PDB entry 7R5S | electron microscopy, 2.83 A resolution | chains P and U of the 17 polymer chains in the assembly

== Chain P ==
Name: Centromere protein P
Source organism: Homo sapiens
Reference sequence: Q6IPU0 (CENPP_HUMAN); numbering as in UniProt (aligned over 1-288)
Chain sequence (288 residues; numbered 1 to 288; the number before each row is that of its first residue):
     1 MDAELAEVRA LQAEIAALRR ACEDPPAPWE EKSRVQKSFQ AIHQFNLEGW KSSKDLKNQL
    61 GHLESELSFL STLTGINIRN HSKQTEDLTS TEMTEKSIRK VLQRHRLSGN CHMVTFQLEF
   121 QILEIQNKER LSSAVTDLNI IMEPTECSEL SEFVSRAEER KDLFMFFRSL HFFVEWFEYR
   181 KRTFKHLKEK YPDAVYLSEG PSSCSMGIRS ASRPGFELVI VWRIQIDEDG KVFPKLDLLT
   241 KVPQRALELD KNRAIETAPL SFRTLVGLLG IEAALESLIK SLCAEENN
Unresolved in the structure: 1-52, 91-97, 284-288
Swiss-Prot annotation at these positions:
  - modified residue: Ser38 (Phosphoserine)

== Chain U ==
Name: Centromere protein U
Source organism: Homo sapiens
Reference sequence: Q71F23 (CENPU_HUMAN); residues 1-418 here = UniProt positions 1-418
Chain sequence (418 residues; each row starts with the number of its first residue):
     1 MAPRGRRRPR PHRSEGARRS KNTLERTHSM KDKAGQKCKP IDVFDFPDNS DVSSIGRLGE
    61 NEKDEETYET FDPPLHSTAI YADEEEFSKH CGLSLSSTPP GKEAKRSSDT SGNEASEIES
   121 VKISAKKPGR KLRPISDDSE SIEESDTRRK VKSAEKISTQ RHEVIRTTAS SELSEKPAES
   181 VTSKKTGPLS AQPSVEKENL AIESQSKTQK KGKISHDKRK KSRSKAIGSD TSDIVHIWCP
   241 EGMKTSDIKE LNIVLPEFEK THLEHQQRIE SKVCKAAIAT FYVNVKEQFI KMLKESQMLT
   301 NLKRKNAKMI SDIEKKRQRM IEVQDELLRL EPQLKQLQTK YDELKERKSS LRNAAYFLSN
   361 LKQLYQDYSD VQAQEPNVKE TYDSSSLPAL LFKARTLLGA ESHLRNINHQ LEKLLDQG
Unresolved in the structure: 1-251, 418
Swiss-Prot annotation at these positions:
  - motif (Nuclear localization signal): Arg6 to Thr23, Lys303 to Met320
  - modified residue: Thr78 (Phosphothreonine), Thr98 (Phosphothreonine), Ser108 (Phosphoserine), Thr110 (Phosphothreonine), Ser111 (Phosphoserine), Ser116 (Phosphoserine), Ser120 (Phosphoserine), Ser136 (Phosphoserine), Ser139 (Phosphoserine), Ser141 (Phosphoserine), Ser190 (Phosphoserine), Ser194 (Phosphoserine), Ser232 (Phosphoserine)
  - cross-link: Lys185 (Glycyl lysine isopeptide (Lys-Gly) (interchain with G-Cter in SUMO2))
  - natural variant: Gly16 (G16R; G16S)
  - mutagenesis: Ser77 (S77A: Insensitive to PLK1-induced degradation), Thr78 (T78A: Insensitive to PLK1-induced degradation; T78D: Failed to enhance the PLK1-dependent degradation; T78E: Failed to enhance the PLK1-dependent degradation)

== How chain P and chain U interact ==
Pairs across the interface (55):
  Glu143(P) - His409(U)
  Pro144(P) - His409(U)
  Thr145(P) - Asn406(U)
  Glu146(P) - Asn406(U)
  Glu199(P) - Thr396(U)  hydrogen bond
  Glu199(P) - His403(U)  salt bridge
  Cys204(P) - Arg395(U)  hydrogen bond
  Ser205(P) - Arg395(U)
  Arg209(P) - Lys393(U)
  Ser210(P) - Tyr365(U)  hydrogen bond
  Arg213(P) - Gln372(U)
  Gly215(P) - Glu380(U)
  Phe216(P) - Tyr365(U)  hydrophobic
  Phe216(P) - Tyr368(U)  hydrophobic
  Glu217(P) - Lys393(U)  salt bridge
  Val221(P) - Phe392(U)  hydrophobic
  Leu239(P) - Pro388(U)
  Leu239(P) - Ala389(U)
  Leu239(P) - Phe392(U)  hydrophobic
  Thr240(P) - Ser385(U)
  Thr240(P) - Ser386(U)  hydrogen bond (backbone-side chain)
  Lys241(P) - Tyr382(U)
  Lys241(P) - Ser386(U)
  Lys241(P) - Ala389(U)
  Lys241(P) - Leu390(U)
  Lys241(P) - Lys393(U)
  Val242(P) - Tyr382(U)
  Val242(P) - Asp383(U)
  Val242(P) - Ser386(U)  hydrogen bond (backbone-side chain)
  Pro243(P) - Glu380(U)
  Pro243(P) - Thr381(U)
  Pro243(P) - Tyr382(U)  hydrophobic
  Gln244(P) - Thr381(U)  hydrogen bond (backbone-backbone)
  Gln244(P) - Tyr382(U)
  Arg245(P) - Val371(U)  hydrogen bond (side chain-backbone)
  Arg245(P) - Gln374(U)  hydrogen bond
  Arg245(P) - Glu375(U)  salt bridge
  Arg245(P) - Val378(U)
  Ala246(P) - Tyr368(U)  hydrophobic
  Leu247(P) - Asp383(U)
  Leu249(P) - Asp367(U)
  Leu249(P) - Val371(U)  hydrophobic
  Asp250(P) - Leu364(U)
  Asn252(P) - Tyr356(U)
  Asn252(P) - Asn360(U)
  Ala254(P) - Phe357(U)
  Ala254(P) - Asn360(U)
  Ala258(P) - Phe357(U)  hydrophobic
  Ser261(P) - Phe357(U)
  Thr264(P) - Ser350(U)
  Leu268(P) - Arg347(U)
  Leu268(P) - Leu351(U)  hydrophobic
  Leu268(P) - Ala354(U)  hydrophobic
  Ser281(P) - Lys362(U)
  Leu282(P) - Tyr365(U)
Interface residues without a listed pair, chain P (39 interface residues in all): Ser212, Val219, Ile255, Leu265, Ser277, Leu278
Interface residues without a listed pair, chain U (35 interface residues in all): Leu358, Leu361

== Overview ==
Chain P and chain U form an interface of 39 and 35 residues respectively, with 8 hydrogen bonds and 3 salt
bridges. Among the polar pairs are Glu199(P)-His403(U), Glu217(P)-Lys393(U) and Arg245(P)-Glu375(U). From
UniProt: 2 mutagenesis sites on chain U.
Chain P is Centromere protein P and chain U is Centromere protein U, both from Homo sapiens; the structure,
Structure of the human CCAN bound to alpha satellite DNA, was determined by electron microscopy together with
7PB4, 7PB8, 7PII, 7PKN, 7R5R, 7R5V, 7YWX and 7YYH from the same study.
